1K73 - chains A and M of the 30 polymer chains in the assembly; structure by X-ray diffraction, 3.01 A resolution.

# Chain A
Molecule: 23S RRNA
From: Haloarcula marismortui
Sequence (2922 nucleotides; numbered 2 to 2923; the number before each row is that of its first residue):
     2 UUGGCUACUA UGCCAGCUGG UGGAUUGCUC GGCUCAGGCG CUGAUGAAGG ACGUGCCAAG
    62 CUGCGAUAAG CCAUGGGGAG CCGCACGGAG GCGAAGAACC AUGGAUUUCC GAAUGAGAAU
   122 CUCUCUAACA AUUGCUUCGC GCAAUGAGGA ACCCCGAGAA CUGAAACAUC UCAGUAUCGG
   182 GAGGAACAGA AAACGCAAUG UGAUGUCGUU AGUAACCGCG AGUGAACGCG AUACAGCCCA
   242 AACCGAAGCC CUCACGGGCA AUGUGGUGUC AGGGCUACCU CUCAUCAGCC GACCGUCUCG
   302 ACGAAGUCUC UUGGAACAGA GCGUGAUACA GGGUGACAAC CCCGUACUCG AGACCAGUAC
   362 GACGUGCGGU AGUGCCAGAG UAGCGGGGGU UGGAUAUCCC UCGCGAAUAA CGCAGGCAUC
   422 GACUGCGAAG GCUAAACACA ACCUGAGACC GAUAGUGAAC AAGUAGUGUG AACGAACGCU
   482 GCAAAGUACC CUCAGAAGGG AGGCGAAAUA GAGCAUGAAA UCAGUUGGCG AUCGAGCGAC
   542 AGGGCAUACA AGGUCCCUCG ACGAAUGACC GACGCGCGAG CGUCCAGUAA GACUCACGGG
   602 AAGCCGAUGU UCUGUCGUAC GUUUUGAAAA ACGAGCCAGG GAGUGUGUCU GCAUGGCAAG
   662 UCUAACCGGA GUAUCCGGGG AGGCACAGGG AAACCGACAU GGCCGCAGGG CUUUGCCCGA
   722 GGGCCGCCGU CUUCAAGGGC GGGGAGCCAU GUGGACACGA CCCGAAUCCG GACGAUCUAC
   782 GCAUGGACAA GAUGAAGCGU GCCGAAAGGC ACGUGGAAGU CUGUUAGAGU UGGUGUCCUA
   842 CAAUACCCUC UCGUGAUCUA UGUGUAGGGG UGAAAGGCCC AUCGAGUCCG GCAACAGCUG
   902 GUUCCAAUCG AAACAUGUCG AAGCAUGACC UCCGCCGAGG UAGUCUGUGA GGUAGAGCGA
   962 CCGAUUGGUG UGUCCGCCUC CGAGAGGAGU CGGCACACCU GUCAAACUCC AAACUUACAG
  1022 ACGCCGUUUG ACGCGGGGAU UCCGGUGCGC GGGGUAAGCC UGUGUACCAG GAGGGGAACA
  1082 ACCCAGAGAU AGGUUAAGGU CCCCAAGUGU GGAUUAAGUG UAAUCCUCUG AAGGUGGUCU
  1142 CGAGCCCUAG ACAGCCGGGA GGUGAGCUUA GAAGCAGCUA CCCUCUAAGA AAAGCGUAAC
  1202 AGCUUACCGG CCGAGGUUUG AGGCGCCCAA AAUGAUCGGG ACUCAAAUCC ACCACCGAGA
  1262 CCUGUCCGUA CCACUCAUAC UGGUAAUCGA GUAGAUUGGC GCUCUAAUUG GAUGGAAGUA
  1322 GGGGUGAAAA CUCCUAUGGA CCGAUUAGUG ACGAAAAUCC UGGCCAUAGU AGCAGCGAUA
  1382 GUCGGGUGAG AACCCCGACG GCCUAAUGGA UAAGGGUUCC UCAGCACUGC UGAUCAGCUG
  1442 AGGGUUAGCC GGUCCUAAGU CAUACCGCAA CUCGACUAUG ACGAAAUGGG AAACGGGUUA
  1502 AUAUUCCCGU GCCACUAUGC AGUGAAAGUU GACGCCCUGG GGUCGAUCAC GCUGGGCAUU
  1562 CGCCCAGUCG AACCGUCCAA CUCCGUGGAA GCCGUAAUGG CAGGAAGCGG ACGAACGGCG
  1622 GCAUAGGGAA ACGUGAUUCA ACCUGGGGCC CAUGAAAAGA CGAGCAUAGU GUCCGUACCG
  1682 AGAACCGACA CAGGUGUCCA UGGCGGCGAA AGCCAAGGCC UGUCGGGAGC AACCAACGUU
  1742 AGGGAAUUCG GCAAGUUAGU CCCGUACCUU CGGAAGAAGG GAUGCCUGCU CCGGAACGGA
  1802 GCAGGUCGCA GUGACUCGGA AGCUCGGACU GUCUAGUAAC AACAUAGGUG ACCGCAAAUC
  1862 CGCAAGGACU CGUACGGUCA CUGAAUCCUG CCCAGUGCAG GUAUCUGAAC ACCUCGUACA
  1922 AGAGGACGAA GGACCUGUCA ACGGCGGGGG UAACUAUGAC CCUCUUAAGG UAGCGUAGUA
  1982 CCUUGCCGCA UCAGUAGCGG CUUGCAUGAA UGGAUUAACC AGAGCUUCAC UGUCCCAACG
  2042 UUGGGCCCGG UGAACUGUAC AUUCCAGUGC GGAGUCUGGA GACACCCAGG GGGAAGCGAA
  2102 GACCCUAUGG AGCUUUACUG CAGGCUGUCG CUGAGACGUG GUCGCCGAUG UGCAGCAUAG
  2162 GUAGGAGACA CUACACAGGU ACCCGCGCUA GCGGGCCACC GAGUCAACAG UGAAAUACUA
  2222 CCCGUCGGUG ACUGCGACUC UCACUCCGGG AGGAGGACAC CGAUAGCCGG GCAGUUUGAC
  2282 UGGGGCGGUA CGCGCUCGAA AAGAUAUCGA GCGCGCCCUA UGGCUAUCUC AGCCGGGACA
  2342 GAGACCCGGC GAAGAGUGCA AGAGCAAAAG AUAGCUUGAC AGUGUUCUUC CCAACGAGGA
  2402 ACGCUGACGC GAAAGCGUGG UCUAGCGAAC CAAUUAGCCU GCUUGAUGCG GGCAAUUGAU
  2462 GACAGAAAAG CUACCCUAGG GAUAACAGAG UCGUCACUCG CAAGAGCACA UAUCGACCGA
  2522 GUGGCUUGCU ACCUCGAUGU CGGUUCCCUC CAUCCUGCCC GUGCAGAAGC GGGCAAGGGU
  2582 GAGGUUGUUC GCCUAUUAAA GGAGGUCGUG AGCUGGGUUU AGACCGUCGU GAGACAGGUC
  2642 GGCUGCUAUC UACUGGGUGU GUAAUGGUGU CUGACAAGAA CGACCGUAUA GUACGAGAGG
  2702 AACUACGGUU GGUGGCCACU GGUGUACCGG UUGUUCGAGA GAGCACGUGC CGGGUAGCCA
  2762 CGCCACACGG GGUAAGAGCU GAACGCAUCU AAGCUCGAAA CCCACUUGGA AAAGAGACAC
  2822 CGCCGAGGUC CCGCGUACAA GACGCGGUCG AUAGACUCGG GGUGUGCGCG UCGAGGUAAC
  2882 GAGACGUUAA GCCCACGAGC ACUAACAGAC CAAAGCCAUC AU
Not modelled in the structure: 2-9, 126-127, 715, 971-998, 1560, 1952-1963, 2137-2236, 2339-2343, 2665-2666, 2915-2923
Construct notes: conflict C560 (U3155 in 3377779)
Metal / ion sites: Mg2+ site 1 near G28 (its only coordinating residue here); Na+ site 1: C40, G41, C443; Na+ site 2: G56, A59, G61; Na+ site 3 near U108 (its only coordinating residue here); Mg2+ site 2 near U115 (its only coordinating residue here); Na+ site 4: C141, G142; Na+ site 5 near U146 (its only coordinating residue here); Mg2+ site 3: C162, U2276; K+ site 1: C162, U163, U172; Mg2+ site 4: A165, A167, C168; Na+ site 6: A165, A166, A167; Mg2+ site 5: A166, G219; 64 more Na+ sites not listed; 97 more Mg2+ sites not listed; 1 more K+ sites not listed
Small-molecule neighbours: anisomycin (ANM): G2102, G2482, A2486, C2487, A2488, U2535, A2538, U2539, G2540, U2541, U2620

# Chain M
Molecule: Ribosomal protein L15
From: Haloarcula marismortui
Reference sequence: P12737 (RL15_HALMA); numbering as in UniProt (aligned over 1-164)
Sequence (164 residues; numbered 1 to 164; the number before each row is that of its first residue):
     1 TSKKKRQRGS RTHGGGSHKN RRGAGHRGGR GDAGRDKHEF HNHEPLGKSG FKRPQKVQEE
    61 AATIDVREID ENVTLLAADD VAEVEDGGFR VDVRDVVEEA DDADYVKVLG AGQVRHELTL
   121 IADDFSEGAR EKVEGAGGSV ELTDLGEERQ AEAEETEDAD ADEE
Not modelled in the structure: 84-88, 151-164
Metal / ion sites: Na+ site 1: Gly14 (shared with A1040(A), A1296(A) of chain A); Na+ site 2: Ala33, Glu39; Na+ site 3: Asp36 (shared with A2465(A), G2466(A) of chain A)

# Interface between chain A and chain M
Contacting residue pairs (174; chain A residue first):
  G164(A) - Arg30(M)  phosphate contact
  A165(A) - Gly29(M)  phosphate contact
  A165(A) - Arg30(M)  hydrogen bond to the phosphate
  A165(A) - Ala33(M)  phosphate contact
  A166(A) - Ala24(M)  base contact
  A166(A) - Gly25(M)  hydrogen bond to the base
  A166(A) - Gly28(M)  base contact
  A166(A) - Gly29(M)  hydrogen bond to the base
  A166(A) - Ala33(M)  sugar contact
  A166(A) - Gly34(M)  hydrogen bond to the phosphate
  A166(A) - His38(M)  base contact
  G196(A) - Lys56(M)  hydrogen bond to the sugar
  C197(A) - Lys56(M)  phosphate contact
  U214(A) - Gln55(M)  sugar contact
  A215(A) - Lys52(M)  salt bridge to the phosphate
  A215(A) - Gln55(M)  sugar contact
  A216(A) - Lys52(M)  salt bridge to the phosphate
  C220(A) - Lys48(M)  sugar contact
  G221(A) - Arg35(M)  phosphate contact
  G221(A) - Leu46(M)  phosphate contact
  G221(A) - Gly47(M)  hydrogen bond to the phosphate
  A222(A) - Asp32(M)  phosphate contact
  A222(A) - Arg35(M)  salt bridge to the phosphate
  G223(A) - Gly31(M)  phosphate contact
  G223(A) - Asp32(M)  hydrogen bond to the phosphate
  A226(A) - Gln55(M)  base contact
  G416(A) - Lys56(M)  phosphate contact
  G417(A) - Lys56(M)  salt bridge to the phosphate
  U623(A) - Arg11(M)  hydrogen bond to the phosphate
  U624(A) - His18(M)  salt bridge to the phosphate
  U624(A) - Lys19(M)  hydrogen bond to the phosphate
  U625(A) - Lys19(M)  salt bridge to the phosphate
  G644(A) - Lys4(M)  sugar contact
  G644(A) - Arg8(M)  salt bridge to the phosphate
  G644(A) - His13(M)  hydrogen bond to the base
  G644(A) - Arg21(M)  hydrogen bond to the base
  U645(A) - Lys4(M)  salt bridge to the phosphate
  C687(A) - Glu99(M)  base contact
  A688(A) - Asp65(M)  hydrogen bond to the base
  A688(A) - Arg67(M)  salt bridge to the phosphate
  A688(A) - Leu109(M)  base contact
  A688(A) - Ala111(M)  base contact
  A692(A) - Gly50(M)  sugar contact
  A692(A) - Phe51(M)  hydrogen bond to the sugar
  A693(A) - Phe51(M)  sugar contact
  A693(A) - Arg53(M)  phosphate contact
  A694(A) - Arg53(M)  salt bridge to the phosphate
  G697(A) - Thr63(M)  base contact
  G697(A) - Lys107(M)  salt bridge to the phosphate
  G697(A) - Leu109(M)  base contact
  G697(A) - Ser126(M)  phosphate contact
  G697(A) - Glu127(M)  hydrogen bond to the phosphate
  A698(A) - Leu109(M)  phosphate contact
  A698(A) - Gly110(M)  hydrogen bond to the phosphate
  A698(A) - Ala111(M)  sugar contact
  A698(A) - Ser126(M)  hydrogen bond to the phosphate
  A698(A) - Gly128(M)  phosphate contact
  C699(A) - Gly110(M)  phosphate contact
  C699(A) - Ala111(M)  phosphate contact
  C699(A) - Gly112(M)  hydrogen bond to the phosphate
  C699(A) - Lys132(M)  salt bridge to the phosphate
  A700(A) - Asp70(M)  hydrogen bond to the base
  A700(A) - Glu71(M)  base contact
  A700(A) - Gly112(M)  phosphate contact
  A700(A) - Gln113(M)  hydrogen bond to the base
  A700(A) - Val114(M)  base contact
  A700(A) - Arg115(M)  base contact
  U701(A) - Gln113(M)  hydrogen bond to the phosphate
  U701(A) - Arg115(M)  salt bridge to the phosphate
  G745(A) - Arg67(M)  base contact
  G745(A) - Glu71(M)  hydrogen bond to the base
  G754(A) - Lys3(M)  phosphate contact
  G754(A) - Lys4(M)  salt bridge to the phosphate
  G755(A) - Lys3(M)  salt bridge to the phosphate
  C757(A) - Arg27(M)  phosphate contact
  C757(A) - Gly31(M)  hydrogen bond to the phosphate
  A758(A) - Arg27(M)  salt bridge to the phosphate
  A758(A) - Arg30(M)  phosphate contact
  A758(A) - Gly31(M)  hydrogen bond to the phosphate
  C759(A) - Arg30(M)  salt bridge to the phosphate
  A761(A) - Arg30(M)  salt bridge to the phosphate
  C762(A) - Arg21(M)  hydrogen bond to the base
  C896(A) - Arg30(M)  hydrogen bond to the phosphate
  A897(A) - Gly23(M)  phosphate contact
  A897(A) - Ala24(M)  hydrogen bond to the phosphate
  A897(A) - Arg30(M)  salt bridge to the phosphate
  G898(A) - Arg22(M)  phosphate contact
  G898(A) - Gly23(M)  hydrogen bond to the phosphate
  G898(A) - Ala24(M)  hydrogen bond to the phosphate
  G898(A) - Gly25(M)  hydrogen bond to the phosphate
  G898(A) - His26(M)  phosphate contact
  C899(A) - Arg22(M)  salt bridge to the phosphate
  U900(A) - Lys19(M)  salt bridge to the phosphate
  U900(A) - Arg22(M)  salt bridge to the phosphate
  G901(A) - His18(M)  salt bridge to the phosphate
  G901(A) - Lys19(M)  phosphate contact
  G902(A) - Arg11(M)  salt bridge to the phosphate
  G902(A) - His18(M)  salt bridge to the phosphate
  U903(A) - Arg11(M)  salt bridge to the phosphate
  U903(A) - Thr12(M)  base contact
  U903(A) - His13(M)  sugar contact
  U903(A) - His18(M)  base contact
  U904(A) - Gln7(M)  phosphate contact
  U904(A) - Arg8(M)  hydrogen bond to the base
  U904(A) - Gly9(M)  hydrogen bond to the phosphate
  U904(A) - Ser10(M)  hydrogen bond to the phosphate
  U904(A) - Arg11(M)  hydrogen bond to the phosphate
  C905(A) - Lys5(M)  hydrogen bond to the base
  C905(A) - Arg6(M)  base contact
  C905(A) - Arg8(M)  sugar contact
  C906(A) - Arg6(M)  base contact
  A907(A) - Arg6(M)  base contact
  G918(A) - His38(M)  hydrogen bond to the base
  G918(A) - Phe40(M)  sugar contact
  U919(A) - Lys37(M)  hydrogen bond to the phosphate
  U919(A) - His38(M)  sugar contact
  C920(A) - Lys37(M)  salt bridge to the phosphate
  G924(A) - Gly25(M)  hydrogen bond to the sugar
  G924(A) - His38(M)  base contact
  C925(A) - Gly25(M)  phosphate contact
  C925(A) - His26(M)  salt bridge to the phosphate
  C925(A) - Gly28(M)  sugar contact
  C925(A) - His38(M)  base contact
  C925(A) - Glu39(M)  hydrogen bond to the sugar
  A926(A) - His38(M)  sugar contact
  A926(A) - Glu39(M)  sugar contact
  A926(A) - His41(M)  hydrogen bond to the base
  U927(A) - His41(M)  sugar contact
  U927(A) - Asn42(M)  sugar contact
  U1041(A) - Gly14(M)  sugar contact
  U1041(A) - Gly15(M)  sugar contact
  U1041(A) - Gly16(M)  phosphate contact
  U1042(A) - Gly16(M)  phosphate contact
  U1042(A) - Ser17(M)  hydrogen bond to the phosphate
  U1042(A) - Asn20(M)  hydrogen bond to the phosphate
  A1294(A) - Gly16(M)  phosphate contact
  G1295(A) - Thr12(M)  hydrogen bond to the phosphate
  G1295(A) - Gly14(M)  hydrogen bond to the phosphate
  G1295(A) - Gly15(M)  hydrogen bond to the phosphate
  G1295(A) - Gly16(M)  hydrogen bond to the phosphate
  A1296(A) - Lys3(M)  salt bridge to the phosphate
  U1297(A) - Lys3(M)  salt bridge to the phosphate
  U1298(A) - Arg6(M)  hydrogen bond to the base
  G1299(A) - Thr1(M)  phosphate contact
  G1299(A) - Arg6(M)  hydrogen bond to the base
  G1300(A) - Thr1(M)  hydrogen bond to the base
  C1301(A) - Lys5(M)  base contact
  G1302(A) - Lys5(M)  hydrogen bond to the base
  C1353(A) - Lys5(M)  hydrogen bond to the base
  G1354(A) - Lys5(M)  hydrogen bond to the base
  G1354(A) - Arg8(M)  salt bridge to the phosphate
  C2396(A) - Phe40(M)  sugar contact
  A2430(A) - Leu46(M)  sugar contact
  A2430(A) - Gly47(M)  hydrogen bond to the sugar
  C2431(A) - Gly47(M)  phosphate contact
  C2431(A) - Lys48(M)  hydrogen bond to the phosphate
  C2432(A) - Lys48(M)  salt bridge to the phosphate
  U2441(A) - Phe51(M)  sugar contact
  U2441(A) - Arg53(M)  hydrogen bond to the phosphate
  G2442(A) - Arg53(M)  salt bridge to the phosphate
  G2442(A) - Pro54(M)  sugar contact
  G2442(A) - Val57(M)  phosphate contact
  C2443(A) - Pro54(M)  base contact
  C2443(A) - Lys56(M)  hydrogen bond to the phosphate
  C2443(A) - Val57(M)  sugar contact
  U2444(A) - Lys56(M)  salt bridge to the phosphate
  G2452(A) - Phe51(M)  base contact
  G2453(A) - Gly50(M)  hydrogen bond to the phosphate
  G2453(A) - Phe51(M)  sugar contact
  C2454(A) - Ser49(M)  phosphate contact
  C2454(A) - Gly50(M)  hydrogen bond to the phosphate
  A2465(A) - Phe40(M)  base contact
  G2466(A) - Lys37(M)  salt bridge to the phosphate
  A2467(A) - Lys37(M)  salt bridge to the phosphate
Interface residues without a listed pair, chain A (91 interface residues in all): A686, C696, U753, G1039, A1040, C2440, A2483
Interface residues without a listed pair, chain M (74 interface residues in all): Ser2, Asp36, Phe125, Ala129

# Overview
Chain A and chain M form an interface of 91 and 74 residues respectively; the contacts include 57 hydrogen
bonds and 36 salt bridges. Polar pairs include A166(A)-Gly25(M), A166(A)-Gly29(M) and G644(A)-His13(M).
Ligands of chain A: anisomycin. C40(A), G41(A) and C443(A) form the Na+ site 1.
Here chain A is 23S RRNA and chain M is Ribosomal protein L15, both from Haloarcula marismortui. Entry 1K73
(Co-crystal Structure of Anisomycin Bound to the 50S Ribosomal Subunit) was determined by X-ray diffraction,
deposited together with 1KC8, 1N8R and 1NJI.
